PDB entry 7D3Y | X-ray diffraction, 3.11 A resolution | chains A and C of the 5 polymer chains in the assembly

== Chain A ==
Name: SPX domain-containing protein 2, Isoform 1 of Core histone macro-H2A.1
Organism: Oryza sativa subsp. indica
Notes: fragment: macro domain
UniProt: chimeric construct of A2X254, O75367-2: residues 1-202 from A2X254 (SPX2_ORYSI) positions 1-202 (same numbers); residues 206-394 from O75367-2 positions 181-369 (UniProt number = residue number - 25)
Sequence (394 residues; each row starts with the number of its first residue):
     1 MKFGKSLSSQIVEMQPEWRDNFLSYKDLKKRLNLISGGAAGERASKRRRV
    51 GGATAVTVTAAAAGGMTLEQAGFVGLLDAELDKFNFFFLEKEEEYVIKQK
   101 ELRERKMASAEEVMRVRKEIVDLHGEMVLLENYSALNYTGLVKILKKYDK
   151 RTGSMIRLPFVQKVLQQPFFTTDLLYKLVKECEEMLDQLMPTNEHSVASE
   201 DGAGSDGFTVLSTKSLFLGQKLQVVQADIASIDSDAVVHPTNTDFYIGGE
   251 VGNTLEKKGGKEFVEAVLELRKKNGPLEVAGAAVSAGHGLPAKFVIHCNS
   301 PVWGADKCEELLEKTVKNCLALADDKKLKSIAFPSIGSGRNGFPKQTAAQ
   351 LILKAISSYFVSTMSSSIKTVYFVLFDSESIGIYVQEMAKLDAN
Not modelled in the structure: 1, 35-66, 191-207, 392-394
Construct notes: linker (203-205)
Ligand contacts: inositol hexakisphosphate (IHP): Lys-2, Phe-3, Gly-4, Leu-28, Arg-31
Reported in the primary citation:
  - binding site for inositol hexakisphosphate: Tyr-25, Leu-28, Arg-31, Lys-147, Lys-150
  - self-association interface (contacts with another copy of this molecule); pairs are residue here / residue on that copy: Arg-105/Glu-119 (salt bridge), Trp-18, Phe-84, Phe-87, Phe-88, Glu-112
  - mutagenesis - R19A: unchanged binding to Protein PHOSPHATE STARVATION RESPONSE 2 (chain C)
  - mutagenesis - R105E, E112R, E119R: abolished binding to Protein PHOSPHATE STARVATION RESPONSE 2 (chain C)
  - mutagenesis - Y25A, Y25F, L28A, K29A, K143A/K147A: decreased binding to Protein PHOSPHATE STARVATION RESPONSE 2 (chain C)

== Chain C ==
Name: Protein PHOSPHATE STARVATION RESPONSE 2
Organism: Oryza sativa subsp. japonica
UniProt: Q6Z156 (PHR2_ORYSJ); numbering as in UniProt (aligned over 225-362)
Sequence (148 residues; numbered 225 to 372; the number before each row is that of its first residue):
   225 SGEPSAVAIPSPSGASNTSNSKTRMRWTPELHERFVDAVNLLGGSEKATP
   275 KGVLKLMKADNLTIYHVKSHLQKYRTARYRPELSEGSSEKKAASKEDIPS
   325 IDLKGGNFDLTEALRLQLELQKRLHEQLEIQRSLQLRILEHHHHHHHH
Not modelled in the structure: 225-247, 310-329, 371-372
Construct notes: expression tag (363-372)
Curated features (UniProtKB/Swiss-Prot):
  - DNA-binding region: Pro-274 to Arg-299 (H-T-H motif)

== Chain A / chain C interface ==
Residue-residue contacts (22; chain A residue first):
  Leu-89(A) / Arg-250(C)
  Glu-90(A) / Lys-297(C)  salt bridge
  Glu-92(A) / Arg-250(C)  salt bridge
  Glu-93(A) / Trp-251(C)
  Glu-93(A) / His-294(C)  salt bridge
  Glu-93(A) / Lys-297(C)  salt bridge
  Val-96(A) / Pro-253(C)  hydrophobic
  Ile-97(A) / His-256(C)
  Ile-97(A) / His-294(C)
  Ile-97(A) / Tyr-298(C)  hydrophobic
  Ile-97(A) / Ala-301(C)  hydrophobic
  Lys-100(A) / His-256(C)
  Lys-100(A) / Glu-257(C)  salt bridge
  Lys-100(A) / Val-260(C)
  Glu-101(A) / Tyr-298(C)
  Glu-101(A) / Arg-302(C)  salt bridge
  Glu-104(A) / Arg-302(C)  salt bridge
  Arg-105(A) / Arg-304(C)
  Phe-217(A) / Leu-340(C)
  Phe-217(A) / Glu-343(C)
  Phe-217(A) / Arg-347(C)
  Leu-218(A) / Leu-340(C)  hydrophobic
Interface residues without a listed pair, chain A (13 interface residues in all): Leu-391
Interface residues without a listed pair, chain C (18 interface residues in all): Met-249, Thr-252, Leu-344
From the paper, about this interface:
  - interface residues, chain A: Glu-92(A), Glu-93(A), Lys-100(A), Glu-101(A), Glu-104(A)
  - interface residues, chain C: Arg-250(C), Glu-257(C), His-294(C), Lys-297(C), Tyr-298(C), Arg-302(C)

== Overview ==
The interface between chain A and chain C involves 13 residues on one side and 18 on the other, with 7 salt
bridges. Polar contacts include Glu-90(A)/Lys-297(C), Glu-92(A)/Arg-250(C) and Glu-93(A)/His-294(C). The paper
reports a binding site for inositol hexakisphosphate at Tyr-25(A), Leu-28(A) and Arg-31(A) among others; Y25A,
Y25F and L28A of chain A, among others, reduce binding to Protein PHOSPHATE STARVATION RESPONSE 2 (chain C); 9
substitutions were tested in all.
Here chain A is SPX domain-containing protein 2, Isoform 1 of Core histone macro-H2A.1 (Oryza sativa subsp.
indica) and chain C is Protein PHOSPHATE STARVATION RESPONSE 2 (Oryza sativa subsp. japonica). Entry 7D3Y
(Crystal structure of the osPHR2-osSPX2 complex) was determined by X-ray diffraction.
